6AHU - chains A and I of the 13 polymer chains in the assembly; structure by electron microscopy, 3.66 A resolution.

Chain A:
Molecule: H1 RNA
From: Homo sapiens
Sequence (341 nucleotides; numbered 1 to 341; the number before each row is that of its first residue):
     1 AUAGGGCGGA GGGAAGCUCA UCAGUGGGGC CACGAGCUGA GUGCGUCCUG UCACUCCACU
    61 CCCAUGUCCC UUGGGAAGGU CUGAGACUAG GGCCAGAGGC GGCCCUAACA GGGCUCUCCC
   121 UGAGCUUCGG GGAGGUGAGU UCCCAGAGAA CGGGGCUCCG CGCGAGGUCA GACUGGGCAG
   181 GAGAUGCCGU GGACCCCGCC CUUCGGGGAG GGGCCCGGCG GAUGCCUCCU UUGCCGGAGC
   241 UUGGAACAGA CUCACGGCCA GCGAAGUGAG UUCAAUGGCU GAGGUGAGGU ACCCCGCAGG
   301 GGACCUCAUA ACCCAAUUCA GACUACUCUC CUCCGCCCAU U

Chain I:
Name: Ribonuclease P protein subunit p30
From: Homo sapiens
Notes: EC 3.1.26.5
UniProt: P78346 (RPP30_HUMAN); residues 1-268 here = UniProt positions 1-268
Sequence (268 residues; each row starts with the number of its first residue):
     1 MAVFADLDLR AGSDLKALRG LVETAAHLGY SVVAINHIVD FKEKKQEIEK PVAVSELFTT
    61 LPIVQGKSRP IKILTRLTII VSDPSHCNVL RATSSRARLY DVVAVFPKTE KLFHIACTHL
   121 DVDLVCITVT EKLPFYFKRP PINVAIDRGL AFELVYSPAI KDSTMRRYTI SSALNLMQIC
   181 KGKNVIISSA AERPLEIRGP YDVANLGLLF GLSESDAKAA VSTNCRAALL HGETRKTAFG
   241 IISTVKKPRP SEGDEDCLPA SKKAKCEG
Unresolved in the structure: 1, 238-268
UniProt features mapped onto this chain:
  - modified residue: Ala-2 (N-acetylalanine), Ser-251 (Phosphoserine)

Chain A / chain I interface:
Residue-residue contacts (9):
  G24(A) with Lys-218(I), salt bridge to the phosphate
  C63(A) with Arg-69(I), base contact; Lys-72(I), base contact
  A64(A) with Arg-69(I), salt bridge to the phosphate
  U65(A) with Ser-68(I), hydrogen bond to the base; Arg-69(I), salt bridge to the phosphate
  G66(A) with Lys-67(I), phosphate contact
  U67(A) with Ala-2(I), sugar contact
  C279(A) with Glu-214(I), base contact
Interface residues without a listed pair, chain A (10 interface residues in all): C22, A23, G278
Interface residues without a listed pair, chain I (8 interface residues in all): Ser-215

Overview:
10 residues of chain A face 8 of chain I across their interface, with 1 hydrogen bond and 3 salt bridges.
Polar contacts include U65(A)/Ser-68(I), G24(A)/Lys-218(I) and A64(A)/Arg-69(I).
Chain A is H1 RNA and chain I is Ribonuclease P protein subunit p30, both from Homo sapiens; the structure,
Cryo-EM structure of human Ribonuclease P with mature tRNA, was determined by electron microscopy, deposited
together with 6AHR and 6AHV.
